PDB entry 1E7R | X-ray diffraction, 1.60 A resolution | chain A

# Chain A
Protein: GDP-fucose synthetase
Source organism: Escherichia coli
Notes: EC 5.1.3.-
UniProt: P32055 (FCL_ECOLI); numbering as in UniProt (aligned over 1-321)
Chain sequence (321 residues; row label = number of the first residue in the row):
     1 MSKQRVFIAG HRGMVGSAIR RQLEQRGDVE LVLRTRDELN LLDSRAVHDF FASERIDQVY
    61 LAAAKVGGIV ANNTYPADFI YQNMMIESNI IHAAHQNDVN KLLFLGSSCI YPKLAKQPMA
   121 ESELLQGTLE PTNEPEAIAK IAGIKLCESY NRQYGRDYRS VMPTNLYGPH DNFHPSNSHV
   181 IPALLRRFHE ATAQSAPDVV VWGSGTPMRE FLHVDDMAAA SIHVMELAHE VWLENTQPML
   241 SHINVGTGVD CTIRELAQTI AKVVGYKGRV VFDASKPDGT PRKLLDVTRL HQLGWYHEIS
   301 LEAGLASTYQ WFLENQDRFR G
Not modelled in the structure: 1-2, 317-321
Construct notes: engineered mutation Glu-136 (Tyr in P32055); conflict Ser-195 (Asn in P32055)
Residues lining bound ligands:
  - NADP (NAP; NADP nicotinamide-adenine-dinucleotide phosphate): Gly-10, Arg-12, Gly-13, Met-14, Val-15, Gly-16, Arg-36, Leu-39, Asn-40, Leu-41, Leu-42, Ala-62, Ala-63, Ala-64, Lys-65, Val-66, Ile-86, Leu-105, Gly-106, Ser-107, Lys-140, Pro-163, Thr-164, Asn-165, Leu-166, His-179
  - acetylphosphate (UVW): Gly-67, Gly-68, Ile-69, Val-70, Ala-71, Ser-176, Asn-177, Ser-178
Curated features (UniProtKB/Swiss-Prot):
  - binding site (NADP(+)): Gly-10 to Gly-16, Arg-36 to Leu-41, Leu-105 to Ser-108, Lys-140, Pro-163 to Leu-166, His-179
  - binding site (substrate): Arg-187, Trp-202, Arg-209, Asp-278
  - site: Ser-107 (Important for catalytic activity), Cys-109 (Important for catalytic activity), Lys-140 (Lowers pKa of active site Tyr)

# In short
Ligands of chain A: NADP and acetylphosphate. Curated annotation (UniProt) lists 23 NADP+-binding residues and
4 substrate-binding residues.
Chain A is GDP-fucose synthetase (Escherichia coli); the structure, GDP 4-keto-6-deoxy-D-mannose epimerase
reductase Y136E, was determined by X-ray diffraction together with 1E6U, 1E7Q and 1E7S from the same study.
